Entry 7CND (X-ray diffraction, 1.80 A resolution); this record covers chains A and B of the 3 polymer chains in the assembly.

[Chain A]
Name: GTP-binding nuclear protein Ran
From: Homo sapiens
UniProtKB: P62826 (RAN_HUMAN); numbering as in UniProt (aligned over 1-216)
Sequence (216 residues; numbered 1 to 216; the number before each row is that of its first residue):
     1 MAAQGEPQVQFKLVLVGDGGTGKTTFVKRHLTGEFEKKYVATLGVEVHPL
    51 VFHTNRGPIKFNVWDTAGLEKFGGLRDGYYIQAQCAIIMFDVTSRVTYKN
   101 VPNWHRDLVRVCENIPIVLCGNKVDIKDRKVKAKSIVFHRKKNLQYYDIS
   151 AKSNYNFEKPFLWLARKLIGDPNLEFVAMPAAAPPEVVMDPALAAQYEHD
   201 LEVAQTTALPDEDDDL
Not modelled in the structure: 1-8
Differences from the reference sequence: engineered mutation L69 (Gln in P62826), A182 (Leu in P62826)
Swiss-Prot annotation at these positions:
  - region: K37 to V45 (Switch-I), G68 to Q84 (Switch-II), D211 to L216 (Interaction with RANBP1)
  - binding site (GTP): D18 to T25, E36 to T42, G68, N122 to D125, S150 to K152
  - modified residue: A2 (N-acetylalanine), T24 (Phosphothreonine), K37 (N6-acetyllysine), K60 (N6-acetyllysine), K71 (N6-acetyllysine), K99 (N6-acetyllysine), K134 (N6-acetyllysine), K159 (N6-acetyllysine)
  - cross-link (Glycyl lysine isopeptide (Lys-Gly)): K71 (interchain with G-Cter in SUMO2), K152 (interchain with G-Cter in SUMO2)
Ion coordination: Mg2+: T24, T42 (together with GTP)
Small-molecule neighbours:
  - GTP (guanosine-5'-triphosphate): G17, D18, G19, G20, T21, G22, K23, T24, T25, F35, E36, K37, K38, Y39, V40, A41, T42, T66, A67, G68, L69, N122, K123, D125, I126, S150, A151, K152
  - MPO (3[N-morpholino]propane sulfonic acid): V137, R140, K141

[Chain B]
Name: YRB1 isoform 1
From: Saccharomyces cerevisiae
UniProtKB: A0A6A5PZB5 (A0A6A5PZB5_YEASX); numbering as in UniProt (aligned over 62-201)
Sequence (140 residues; numbered 62 to 201; the number before each row is that of its first residue):
    62 DIHFEPVVHLEKVDVKTMEEDEEVLYKVRAKLFRFDADAKEWKERGTGDC
   112 KFLKNKKTNKVRILMRRDKTLKICANHIIAPEYTLKPNVGSDRSWVYACT
   162 ADIAEGEAEAFTFAIRFGSKENADKFKEEFEKAQEINKKA
Not modelled in the structure: 62-79, 201

[How chain A and chain B interact]
Contacting residue pairs (87):
  R29(A) with E105(B), salt bridge
  T32(A) with E105(B); R106(B); R128(B), hydrogen bond (backbone-side chain)
  G33(A) with E105(B); R106(B); R128(B)
  E34(A) with K104(B), salt bridge; E105(B), hydrogen bond (backbone-backbone)
  K38(A) with E102(B), salt bridge
  L50(A) with K133(B)
  V51(A) with K133(B), hydrogen bond (backbone-side chain)
  F52(A) with K133(B)
  N154(A) with K130(B)
  F157(A) with T131(B)
  E158(A) with K130(B)
  A178(A) with R127(B); L132(B)
  M179(A) with R127(B), hydrogen bond (backbone-side chain); K133(B); I134(B), hydrogen bond (side chain-backbone)
  A181(A) with R123(B), hydrogen bond (backbone-side chain); L125(B), hydrophobic; R127(B); I134(B), hydrophobic
  A182(A) with R123(B), hydrogen bond (backbone-side chain); N137(B), hydrogen bond (backbone-side chain); I164(B)
  A183(A) with I164(B)
  P184(A) with R123(B); N137(B); H138(B); I139(B); I164(B), hydrophobic
  P185(A) with I139(B); A162(B), hydrophobic; I164(B)
  E186(A) with K121(B), salt bridge; I139(B)
  V187(A) with Y144(B); T161(B)
  M189(A) with E143(B); T161(B)
  Y197(A) with T161(B); A171(B)
  L201(A) with K147(B); V157(B), hydrophobic; A159(B); T173(B)
  V203(A) with F96(B), hydrophobic
  A204(A) with F96(B), hydrophobic; W103(B), hydrogen bond (backbone-side chain); N149(B), hydrogen bond (backbone-side chain); T173(B)
  Q205(A) with K147(B); P148(B); N149(B); V150(B), hydrogen bond (backbone-backbone)
  T206(A) with V150(B)
  T207(A) with F96(B); K101(B); W103(B), hydrogen bond (backbone-side chain); N149(B), hydrogen bond (backbone-side chain)
  A208(A) with W103(B); N149(B)
  L209(A) with W103(B), hydrophobic; N149(B), hydrogen bond (backbone-side chain); S155(B); A175(B), hydrophobic; R177(B)
  P210(A) with F94(B), hydrophobic; W103(B); R177(B), hydrogen bond (backbone-side chain)
  D211(A) with R177(B), hydrogen bond (backbone-side chain)
  E212(A) with G151(B); S152(B), hydrogen bond; R154(B), salt bridge; R177(B), salt bridge
  D214(A) with R154(B), hydrogen bond (backbone-side chain)
  D215(A) with R154(B); G179(B)
  L216(A) with R90(B); K92(B); T108(B); R177(B), hydrogen bond (backbone-side chain); F178(B); G179(B)
Interface residues without a listed pair, chain A (45 interface residues in all): H30, L31, F35, E36, F176, V177, P180, D200, D213
Interface residues without a listed pair, chain B (51 interface residues in all): A91, R95, G107, Y158, E166, A169

[Summary]
45 residues of chain A face 51 of chain B across their interface; the contacts include 19 hydrogen bonds and 6
salt bridges. Polar contacts include R29(A)-E105(B), E34(A)-K104(B) and K38(A)-E102(B). Chain A binds GTP and
compound MPO.
Chain A is GTP-binding nuclear protein Ran (Homo sapiens) and chain B is YRB1 isoform 1 (Saccharomyces
cerevisiae); the structure, NCI-1 in complex with CRM1-Ran-RanBP1, was determined by X-ray diffraction.
